Entry 1OW7 (X-ray diffraction, 2.60 A resolution); this record covers chains B and E of the 6 polymer chains in the assembly.

[Chain B]
Protein: Focal adhesion kinase 1
Organism: Homo sapiens
Notes: EC 2.7.1.112; fragment: Focal Adhesion Targeting Domain
UniProtKB: Q05397 (FAK1_HUMAN); residue numbers follow UniProt; this construct covers 892-1052
Sequence (161 residues; each row starts with the number of its first residue):
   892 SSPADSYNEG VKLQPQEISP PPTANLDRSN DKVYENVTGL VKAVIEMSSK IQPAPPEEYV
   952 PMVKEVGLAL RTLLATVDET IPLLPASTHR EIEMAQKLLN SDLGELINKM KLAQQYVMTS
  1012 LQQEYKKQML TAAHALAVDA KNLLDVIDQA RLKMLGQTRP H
Unresolved in the structure: 892-908, 1048-1052
Curated features (UniProtKB/Swiss-Prot):
  - modified residue: Ser910 (Phosphoserine), Thr914 (Phosphothreonine), Tyr925 (Phosphotyrosine)
From the paper describing this entry:
  - post-translational modification sites: Tyr925 (citing earlier work)

[Chain E]
Protein: Paxillin
Notes: fragment: Paxillin LD4 motif
Sequence (13 residues; row label = number of the first residue in the row):
     1 ATRELDELMA SLS
Unresolved in the structure: 1

[Chain B / chain E interface]
Pairs across the interface - 13 pairs, chain B then chain E:
  Lys955(B) - Met9(E)  hydrogen bond (side chain-backbone)
  Lys955(B) - Leu12(E)
  Gly958(B) - Met9(E)
  Leu959(B) - Met9(E)
  Arg962(B) - Leu5(E)
  Arg962(B) - Asp6(E)  salt bridge
  Arg962(B) - Met9(E)
  Leu965(B) - Leu5(E)  hydrophobic
  Asn991(B) - Leu5(E)
  Leu994(B) - Leu5(E)  hydrophobic
  Ile998(B) - Leu8(E)  hydrophobic
  Met1001(B) - Leu12(E)  hydrophobic
  Lys1002(B) - Ser11(E)
Interface residues without a listed pair, chain B (14 interface residues in all): Val951, Val954, Asp969, Gly995
Interface residues without a listed pair, chain E (9 interface residues in all): Thr2, Ala10, Ser13

[Overview]
The interface between chain B and chain E involves 14 residues on one side and 9 on the other, with 1 hydrogen
bond and 1 salt bridge. Polar contacts include Arg962(B)-Asp6(E) and Lys955(B)-Met9(E). From the paper: a
modification site at Tyr925(B).
Chain B is Focal adhesion kinase 1 (Homo sapiens) and chain E is Paxillin; the structure, Paxillin LD4 motif
bound to the Focal Adhesion Targeting (FAT) domain of the Focal Adhesion Kinase, was determined by X-ray
diffraction, deposited together with 1OW6 and 1OW8.
